Entry 1A5G (X-ray diffraction, 2.06 A resolution); this record covers chains L and H of the 3 polymer chains in the assembly.

Chain L:
Molecule: Alpha-thrombin (small subunit)
From: Homo sapiens
Notes: EC 3.4.21.5
UniProt: P00734 (THRB_HUMAN); residues 1-14 here correspond to UniProt positions 336-349 (UniProt number = residue number + 335)
Sequence (36 residues; row label = number of the first residue in the row; a row labelled like 14A-14N holds insertion residues (14A, then the next letters in order)):
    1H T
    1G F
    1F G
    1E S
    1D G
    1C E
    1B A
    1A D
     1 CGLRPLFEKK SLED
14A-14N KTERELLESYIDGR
Disordered / not traced: 1H, 1G, 1F, 1E, 1D, 1C, 14L-14N
UniProt features mapped onto this chain:
  - site: Arg-14N (Cleavage)

Chain H:
Molecule: Alpha-thrombin (large subunit)
From: Homo sapiens
Notes: EC 3.4.21.5
UniProt: P00734 (THRB_HUMAN); the construct lacks a stretch of the UniProt sequence and is renumbered around it, so the offset changes along the chain: 16-36 = UniProt 364-384; 37-60 = UniProt 386-409; 61-77 = UniProt 419-435; 78-97 = UniProt 437-456; 7 more segments
Sequence (259 residues; numbered 16 to 247 plus 31 insertion-coded residues; 4 numbers in that range are skipped by the numbering (no residue carries them; nothing is unmodelled there); the number before each row is that of its first residue; a row labelled like 60A-60I holds insertion residues (60A, then the next letters in order)):
    16 IVEGSDAEIG MSPWQVMLFR K
   36A S
    37 PQELLCGASL ISDRWVLTAA HCLL
60A-60I YPPWDKNFT
    61 ENDLLVRIGK HSRTRYE
   77A R
    78 NIEKISMLEK IYIHPRYNWR
   97A E
    98 NLDRDIALMK LKKPVAFSDY IHPVCLPDRE TA
129A-129C ASL
   130 LQAGYKGRVT GWGNLKE
146A-146H TWTANVGK
   150 GQPSVLQVVN LPIVERPVCK DSTRIRITDN MFCAG
  184A Y
   185 KP
186A-186D DEGK
   187 RGDACEGDSG GPFVMKSP
204A-204B FN
   205 NRWYQMGIVS WGE
   219 GCD
  221A R
   222 DGKYGFYTHV FRLKKWIQKV IDQFGE
Disordered / not traced: 146A-146H, 247
Cystine bridges: Cys-42/Cys-58, Cys-168/Cys-182, Cys-191/Cys-220
Covalently attached groups: mol-126 (00L) linked to Ser-195
Bound ions: Na+ site 1: Lys-169, Thr-172, Phe-204A; Na+ site 2: Arg-221A, Lys-224
Residues lining bound ligands: mol-126 (00L; (1S,7S)-7-amino-7-benzyl-N-[(1S)-4-carbamimidamido-1-{(1S)-1-hydroxy-2-oxo-2-[(2-phenylethyl)amino]ethyl}butyl]-8-oxohexahydro-1H-pyrazolo[1,2-a]pyridazine-1-carboxamide): Leu-40, Leu-41, His-57, Tyr-60A, Trp-60D, Lys-60F, Glu-97A, Asn-98, Leu-99, Ile-174, Asp-189, Ala-190, Cys-191, Glu-192, Gly-193, Asp-194, Val-213, Ser-214, Trp-215, Gly-216, Glu-217, Gly-219, Cys-220, Gly-226
UniProt features mapped onto this chain:
  - region: Ala-183 to Val-200 (High affinity receptor-binding region which is also known as the TP508 peptide)
  - active site (Charge relay system): His-57, Asp-102, Ser-195
  - glycosylation: Asn-60G (N-linked (GlcNAc...) (complex) asparagine)

How chain L and chain H interact:
Contacting residue pairs - 56 pairs, chain L then chain H:
  Cys-1(L) with Pro-120(H); Val-121(H); Cys-122(H), disulfide; Arg-206(H), hydrogen bond (backbone-side chain)
  Asp-1A(L) with His-119(H), salt bridge; Arg-206(H)
  Ala-1B(L) with Arg-206(H), hydrogen bond (backbone-side chain)
  Gly-2(L) with Trp-29(H); Pro-120(H), hydrogen bond (backbone-backbone); Cys-122(H); Arg-206(H); Trp-207(H), hydrogen bond (backbone-backbone)
  Leu-3(L) with His-119(H), hydrogen bond (backbone-side chain); Asn-205(H); Arg-206(H)
  Arg-4(L) with Gly-25(H); Met-26(H), hydrogen bond (side chain-backbone); Pro-28(H); Trp-29(H); Arg-137(H); Trp-207(H)
  Pro-5(L) with Ser-115(H); Asp-116(H); His-119(H)
  Leu-6(L) with Asp-116(H)
  Phe-7(L) with Glu-23(H); Ile-24(H); Gly-25(H); Met-26(H)
  Glu-8(L) with Lys-202(H), salt bridge; Asn-205(H); Trp-207(H), hydrogen bond
  Lys-9(L) with His-119(H), hydrogen bond
  Asp-14(L) with Glu-23(H); Met-26(H); Arg-137(H), salt bridge
  Lys-14A(L) with Glu-23(H), hydrogen bond (backbone-side chain)
  Thr-14B(L) with Arg-137(H), hydrogen bond; Asn-159(H), hydrogen bond
  Glu-14C(L) with Arg-137(H); Lys-202(H), salt bridge
  Glu-14E(L) with Lys-135(H), salt bridge; Asn-159(H), hydrogen bond; Tyr-184A(H), hydrogen bond
  Leu-14F(L) with Lys-135(H); Asn-159(H); Trp-207(H), hydrophobic
  Leu-14G(L) with Lys-202(H)
  Ser-14I(L) with Tyr-134(H); Lys-135(H), hydrogen bond (side chain-backbone)
  Tyr-14J(L) with Tyr-134(H), hydrophobic; Lys-135(H), hydrogen bond (side chain-backbone); Met-201(H), hydrophobic; Lys-202(H); Pro-204(H), hydrophobic
  Ile-14K(L) with Tyr-134(H)
Other interface residues (no listed pair), chain H (28 interface residues in all): Tyr-117, Leu-129C, Gly-133, Gly-136, Lys-186D
Inter-chain disulfides: Cys-1(L)/Cys-122(H)

In short:
The interface between chain L and chain H involves 21 residues on one side and 28 on the other; the contacts
include 1 disulfide bond, 15 hydrogen bonds and 5 salt bridges. Polar pairs include Asp-1A(L)/His-119(H),
Glu-8(L)/Lys-202(H) and Glu-14E(L)/Lys-135(H). Covalently linked mol-126: at Ser-195(H).
Here chain L is Alpha-thrombin (small subunit) and chain H is Alpha-thrombin (large subunit), both from Homo
sapiens. Entry 1A5G (Human thrombin complexed with novel synthetic peptide mimetic inhibitor and hirugen) was
determined by X-ray diffraction (same publication as 1A61, 1A46 and 1B5G).
